6V8P - chains F and G of the 5 polymer chains in the assembly; structure by electron microscopy, 4.10 A resolution (low resolution: residue-level contacts below are approximate; hydrogen-bond / salt-bridge calls are withheld).

# Chain F
Name: DNA polymerase delta small subunit
Source organism: Saccharomyces cerevisiae (strain ATCC 204508 / S288c)
Notes: EC 2.7.7.7
UniProtKB: P46957 (DPOD2_YEAST); residue numbers follow UniProt; this construct covers 1-487
Sequence (494 residues; each row starts with the number of its first residue; numbers below 1 keep their minus sign (Gly-6 is residue -6)):
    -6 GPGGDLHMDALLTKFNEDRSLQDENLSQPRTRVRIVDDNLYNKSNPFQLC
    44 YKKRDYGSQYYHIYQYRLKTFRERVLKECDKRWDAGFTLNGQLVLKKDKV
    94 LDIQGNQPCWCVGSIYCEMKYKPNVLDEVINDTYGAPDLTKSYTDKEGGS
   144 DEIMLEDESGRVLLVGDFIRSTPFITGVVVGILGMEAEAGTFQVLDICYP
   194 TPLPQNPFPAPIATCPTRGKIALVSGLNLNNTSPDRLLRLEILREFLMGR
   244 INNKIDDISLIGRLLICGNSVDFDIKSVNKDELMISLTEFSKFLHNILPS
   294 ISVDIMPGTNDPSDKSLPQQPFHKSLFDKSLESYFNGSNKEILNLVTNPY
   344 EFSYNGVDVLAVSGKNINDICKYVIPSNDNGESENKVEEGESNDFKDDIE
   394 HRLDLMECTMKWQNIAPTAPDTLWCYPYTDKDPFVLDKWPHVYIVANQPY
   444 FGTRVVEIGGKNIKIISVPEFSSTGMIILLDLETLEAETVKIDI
Not modelled in the structure: -6 to -2, 48-50, 141-142, 204-209, 373-389, 487
Sequence notes: expression tag (-6 to 0)
Swiss-Prot annotation at these positions:
  - modified residue: Met1 (N-acetylmethionine), Ser20 (Phosphoserine)

# Chain G
Name: DNA polymerase delta subunit 3
Source organism: Saccharomyces cerevisiae (strain ATCC 204508 / S288c)
UniProtKB: P47110 (DPOD3_YEAST); residues 1-350 here = UniProt positions 1-350
Sequence (350 residues; each row starts with the number of its first residue):
     1 MDQKASYFINEKLFTEVKPVLFTDLIHHLKIGPSMAKKLMFDYYKQTTNA
    51 KYNCVVICCYKDQTIKIIHDLSNIPQQDSIIDCFIYAFNPMDSFIPYYDI
   101 IDQKDCLTIKNSYELKVSESSKIIERTKTLEEKSKPLVRPTARSKTTPEE
   151 TTGRKSKSKDMGLRSTALLAKMKKDRDDKETSRQNELRKRKEENLQKINK
   201 QNPEREAQMKELNNLFVEDDLDTEEVNGGSKPNSPKETDSNDKDKNNDDL
   251 EDLLETTAEDSLMDVPKIQQTKPSETEHSKEPKSEEEPSSFIDEDGYIVT
   301 KRPATSTPPRKPSPVVKRALSSSKKQETPSSNKRLKKQGTLESFFKRKAK
Not modelled in the structure: 47-49, 117-350
Swiss-Prot annotation at these positions:
  - modified residue: Thr223 (Phosphothreonine), Ser230 (Phosphoserine)

# How chain F and chain G interact
Residue-residue contacts (29; chain F residue first):
  Phe8(F) with Cys83(G)
  Asn9(F) with Phe41(G)
  Arg12(F) with Ser34(G)
  Leu14(F) with Ser34(G)
  Leu19(F) with Asp105(G); Leu107(G)
  Pro22(F) with Thr108(G); Lys110(G)
  Arg23(F) with Thr108(G); Ile109(G); Lys110(G)
  Thr24(F) with Lys110(G)
  Arg25(F) with Lys110(G); Ser112(G)
  Arg27(F) with Ser112(G)
  Val29(F) with Tyr113(G)
  Leu230(F) with Tyr98(G)
  Leu231(F) with Tyr98(G)
  Glu234(F) with Tyr98(G)
  His288(F) with Ile100(G)
  Pro292(F) with Asn111(G)
  Ser293(F) with Asn111(G)
  Asn332(F) with Leu115(G); Lys116(G)
  Thr482(F) with Asp62(G)
  Val483(F) with Gln63(G)
  Lys484(F) with Ile65(G)
  Ile485(F) with Ile65(G)
  Asp486(F) with Ile65(G)
Interface residues without a listed pair, chain F (33 interface residues in all): Met1, Leu4, Leu5, Ser13, Glu17, Met241, Arg243, Ile244, Asn289, Leu291
Interface residues without a listed pair, chain G (27 interface residues in all): Phe22, Gly32, Pro33, Thr64, Lys66, Leu71, Phe84, Asp99, Ile101

# Overview
33 residues of chain F face 27 of chain G across their interface.
Chain F is DNA polymerase delta small subunit and chain G is DNA polymerase delta subunit 3, both from
Saccharomyces cerevisiae (strain ATCC 204508 / S288c); the structure, Structure of DNA Polymerase Zeta (Apo),
was determined by electron microscopy (same publication as 6V93).
